Entry 7YFE (electron microscopy, 3.40 A resolution); this record covers chains 2 and C of the 25 polymer chains in the assembly.

[Chain 2 (and C)]
Molecule: RNA helicase
Organism: Mammalian orthoreovirus 3
Notes: EC 3.6.4.13; chain C of this document is another copy of the same molecule, construct and numbering; everything in this record applies to it too
UniProtKB: C9E874 (C9E874_9REOV); residue numbers follow UniProt; this construct covers 1-1275
Amino-acid sequence (1275 residues; numbered 1 to 1275; the number before each row is that of its first residue):
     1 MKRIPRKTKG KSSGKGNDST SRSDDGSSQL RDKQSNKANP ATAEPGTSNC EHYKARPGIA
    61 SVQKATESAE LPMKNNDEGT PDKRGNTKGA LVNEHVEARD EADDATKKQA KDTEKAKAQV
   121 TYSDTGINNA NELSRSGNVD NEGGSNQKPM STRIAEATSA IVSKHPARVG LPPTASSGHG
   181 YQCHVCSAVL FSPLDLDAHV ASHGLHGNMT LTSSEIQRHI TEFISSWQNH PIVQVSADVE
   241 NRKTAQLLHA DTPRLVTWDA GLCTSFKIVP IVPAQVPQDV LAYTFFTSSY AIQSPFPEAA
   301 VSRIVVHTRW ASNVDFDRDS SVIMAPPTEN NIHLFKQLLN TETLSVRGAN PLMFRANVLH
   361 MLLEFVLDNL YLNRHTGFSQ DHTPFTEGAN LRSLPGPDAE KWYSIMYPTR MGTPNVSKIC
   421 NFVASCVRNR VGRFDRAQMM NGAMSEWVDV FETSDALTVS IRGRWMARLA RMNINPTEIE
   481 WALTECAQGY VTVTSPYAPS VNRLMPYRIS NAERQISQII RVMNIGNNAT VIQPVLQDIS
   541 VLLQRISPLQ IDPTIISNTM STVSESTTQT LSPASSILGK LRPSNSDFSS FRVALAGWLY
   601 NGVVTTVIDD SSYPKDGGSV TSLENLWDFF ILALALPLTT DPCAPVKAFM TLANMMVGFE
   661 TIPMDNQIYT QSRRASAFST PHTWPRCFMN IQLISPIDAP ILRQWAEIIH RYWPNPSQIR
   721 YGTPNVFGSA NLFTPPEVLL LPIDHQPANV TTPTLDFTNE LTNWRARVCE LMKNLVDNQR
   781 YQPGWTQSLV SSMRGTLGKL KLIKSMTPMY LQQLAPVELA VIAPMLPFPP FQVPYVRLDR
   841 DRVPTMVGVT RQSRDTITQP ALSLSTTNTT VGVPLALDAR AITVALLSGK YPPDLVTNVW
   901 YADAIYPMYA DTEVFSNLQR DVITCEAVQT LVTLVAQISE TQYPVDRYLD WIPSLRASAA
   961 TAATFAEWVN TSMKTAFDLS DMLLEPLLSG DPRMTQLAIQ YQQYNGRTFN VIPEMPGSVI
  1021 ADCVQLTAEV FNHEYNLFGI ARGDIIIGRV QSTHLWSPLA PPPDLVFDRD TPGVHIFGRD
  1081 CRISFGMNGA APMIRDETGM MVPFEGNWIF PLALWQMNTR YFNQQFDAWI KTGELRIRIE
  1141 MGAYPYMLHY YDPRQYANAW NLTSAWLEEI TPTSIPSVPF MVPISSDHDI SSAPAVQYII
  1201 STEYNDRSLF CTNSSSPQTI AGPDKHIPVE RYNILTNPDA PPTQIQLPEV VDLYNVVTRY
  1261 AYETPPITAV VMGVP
Unresolved in the structure: 1, 14-39, 168-1275 (chain C: 1-179, 205-212, 235-243)

[How chain 2 and chain C interact]
Contacting residue pairs (55; chain 2 residue first):
  Asn93(2) with Glu1263(C), hydrogen bond
  Glu94(2) with Gly442(C); Ala443(C)
  Asn128(2) with Thr494(C), hydrogen bond (side chain-backbone); Ser495(C); Pro496(C); Val1270(C), hydrogen bond (side chain-backbone); Met1272(C)
  Ala130(2) with Arg503(C); Val1270(C)
  Asn131(2) with Pro496(C); Ala498(C), hydrogen bond (side chain-backbone); Pro499(C); Ser500(C); Arg503(C), hydrogen bond
  Val139(2) with Gly442(C); Ala443(C); Met444(C)
  Glu142(2) with Phe378(C); Asn390(C); Arg433(C), salt bridge; Arg436(C), hydrogen bond (backbone-side chain)
  Gly143(2) with His375(C); Gln438(C); Ala443(C); Met444(C); Ser445(C), hydrogen bond (backbone-backbone)
  Gly144(2) with His375(C); Met444(C)
  Ser145(2) with Thr376(C), hydrogen bond (backbone-backbone); Met444(C)
  Gln147(2) with Pro395(C)
  Lys148(2) with Ser393(C); Leu394(C), hydrogen bond (side chain-backbone); Ala399(C)
  Met150(2) with Phe378(C)
  Arg153(2) with Phe378(C), hydrogen bond (side chain-backbone); Ser393(C); Tyr403(C)
  Ile154(2) with His382(C)
  Glu156(2) with Ala399(C); Glu400(C)
  Ala157(2) with Tyr403(C), hydrophobic; Arg410(C), hydrogen bond (backbone-side chain)
  Ser159(2) with Glu400(C)
  Ala160(2) with Gln293(C); Tyr403(C), hydrophobic
  Ile161(2) with Thr383(C); Phe385(C), hydrophobic; Arg410(C)
  Ser163(2) with Tyr290(C); Ile292(C)
  Lys164(2) with Tyr290(C), hydrogen bond (backbone-backbone)
  Pro166(2) with Tyr290(C), hydrophobic
  Ala167(2) with Tyr283(C)
Other interface residues (no listed pair), chain 2 (31 interface residues in all): Thr125, Gly126, Ile127, Asp140, Thr158, Val162, His165
Other interface residues (no listed pair), chain C (42 interface residues in all): Ser289, Ala291, Gly377, Ser379, Gly396, Ala1269, Val1271

[Overview]
Chain 2 and chain C form an interface of 31 and 42 residues respectively, with 12 hydrogen bonds and 1 salt
bridge. Polar pairs include Glu142(2)-Arg433(C), Asn93(2)-Glu1263(C) and Asn128(2)-Thr494(C).
Both chains are RNA helicase (Mammalian orthoreovirus 3). Entry 7YFE (In situ structure of polymerase complex
of mammalian reovirus in virion) was determined by electron microscopy, deposited together with 7YED, 7YEV,
7YEZ and 7YF0.
